7KJO - chain A; structure by X-ray diffraction, 1.45 A resolution.

# Chain A
Name: Pleckstrin homology domain-containing family A member 7
Organism: Homo sapiens
UniProt: Q6IQ23 (PKHA7_HUMAN); residues 164-298 here = UniProt positions 164-298
Chain sequence (140 residues; each row starts with the number of its first residue):
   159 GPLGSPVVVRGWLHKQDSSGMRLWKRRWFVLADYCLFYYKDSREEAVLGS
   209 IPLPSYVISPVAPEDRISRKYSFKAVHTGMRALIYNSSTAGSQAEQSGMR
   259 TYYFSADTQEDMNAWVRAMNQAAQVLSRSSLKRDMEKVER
Unresolved in the structure: 159-163, 237-255, 284-298
Construct notes: expression tag (159-163)
What the authors report for this chain:
  - binding site for sulfate ion: K173, Q174, W182, R185, Y196, S226
  - conformationally variable residues (side-chain flip): D175
  - mutagenesis - D175K (Kd=10.7 uM): increased binding to IP(4,5)P2
  - mutagenesis - D175K (Kd=3.5 uM): increased binding to IP(3,4,5)P3

# In short
From the paper: a binding site for sulfate ion at K173, Q174 and W182 among others; D175K increases binding to
IP(4,5)P2.
Chain A is Pleckstrin homology domain-containing family A member 7 (Homo sapiens); the structure, crystal
structure of PLEKHA7 PH domain biding SO4, was determined by X-ray diffraction (same publication as 7KJZ and
7KK7).
